Entry 3VAK (X-ray diffraction, 2.17 A resolution); this record covers chains A and B of the 3 polymer chains in the assembly.

[Chain A (and B)]
Molecule: Splicing factor U2AF 65 kDa subunit
Source organism: Homo sapiens
Notes: fragment: RNA Binding Domains 1 and 2; chain B of this document is another copy of the same molecule, construct and numbering; everything in this record applies to it too
UniProt: P26368 (U2AF2_HUMAN); residue numbers follow UniProt; this construct covers 148-237, 258-336
Sequence (174 residues; each row starts with the number of its first residue; note: 20 numbers in that range are skipped by the numbering (no residue carries them; nothing is unmodelled there)):
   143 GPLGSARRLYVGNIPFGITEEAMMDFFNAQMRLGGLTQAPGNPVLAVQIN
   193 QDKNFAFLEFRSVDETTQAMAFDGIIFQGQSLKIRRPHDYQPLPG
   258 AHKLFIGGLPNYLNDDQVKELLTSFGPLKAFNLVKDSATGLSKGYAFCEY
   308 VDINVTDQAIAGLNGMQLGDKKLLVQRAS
Covalently attached groups: covalent link Gly237-Ala258
Sequence notes: expression tag (143-147)
Small-molecule neighbours:
  - 1,4-diethylene dioxide (DIO), molecule 1: Pro144, Leu145, Gly146, Ala148, Tyr232, Gln233, Pro234, Leu235
  - 1,4-diethylene dioxide (DIO), molecule 2: Asn268, Tyr269, Leu270, Asn271, Lys292, Gly297, Leu298, Ser299
Swiss-Prot annotation at these positions:
  - natural variant: Arg149 (R149W: In DEVDFB)
  - modified residue: Lys276 (5-hydroxylysine), Ser294 (Phosphoserine)
What the authors report for this chain:
  - binding site for the 7-nt DNA strand: Lys260, Gly264, Gly265, Asn289, Phe304, Lys328, Gln333, Ala335
  - conformationally variable residues (side-chain flip): Lys328
  - binding site for the 7-nt DNA strand: Ser147, Arg150, Arg228, His230, Asp231
  - mutagenesis - D293N/K329Q/L331K/Q333E: unchanged binding to 5'-4rU
  - mutagenesis - D293N/K329Q/L331K/Q333E: increased binding to 3'-4rU
  - mutagenesis - K260A/N289A (36-fold), F304A (73-fold): decreased binding to poly-rU RNA (citing earlier work)
  - specificity-determining residues: Asp293, Lys328, Lys329 (proposed by the authors, not directly observed)

[Chain A / chain B interface]
Residue-residue contacts (6):
  Phe158(A) - Leu145(B)  hydrophobic
  Phe158(A) - Pro236(B)  hydrophobic
  Asp194(A) - Asn289(B)
  Lys195(A) - Asn289(B)
  Asn196(A) - Lys260(B)
  Gln222(A) - Ser336(B)  hydrogen bond (side chain-backbone)
Interface residues without a listed pair, chain A (7 interface residues in all): Asn155, Gly159
Interface residues without a listed pair, chain B (9 interface residues in all): Pro144, Gly237, Lys292, Glu306

[In short]
7 residues of chain A and 9 residues of chain B are in contact, with 1 hydrogen bond. Its one hydrogen-bonded
contact is Gln222(A)-Ser336(B). The paper reports a binding site for the 7-nt DNA strand at Lys260(A),
Gly264(A) and Gly265(A) among others; K260A/N289A and F304A of chain A reduce binding to poly-rU RNA.
Chain A and chain B are both Splicing factor U2AF 65 kDa subunit (Homo sapiens); the structure, Structure of
U2AF65 variant with BrU5 DNA, was determined by X-ray diffraction (same publication as 3VAF, 3VAG, 3VAH, 3VAI,
3VAJ, 3VAL and 3VAM).
